Entry 6M6I (electron microscopy, 4.05 A resolution (low resolution: residue-level contacts below are approximate; hydrogen-bond / salt-bridge calls are withheld)); this record covers chains A and M of the 17 polymer chains in the assembly.

== Chain A ==
Name: Major capsid protein
Organism: Human herpesvirus 2
Reference sequence: P89442 (MCP_HHV2H); numbering as in UniProt (aligned over 1-1374)
Amino-acid sequence (1374 residues; numbered 1 to 1374; the number before each row is that of its first residue):
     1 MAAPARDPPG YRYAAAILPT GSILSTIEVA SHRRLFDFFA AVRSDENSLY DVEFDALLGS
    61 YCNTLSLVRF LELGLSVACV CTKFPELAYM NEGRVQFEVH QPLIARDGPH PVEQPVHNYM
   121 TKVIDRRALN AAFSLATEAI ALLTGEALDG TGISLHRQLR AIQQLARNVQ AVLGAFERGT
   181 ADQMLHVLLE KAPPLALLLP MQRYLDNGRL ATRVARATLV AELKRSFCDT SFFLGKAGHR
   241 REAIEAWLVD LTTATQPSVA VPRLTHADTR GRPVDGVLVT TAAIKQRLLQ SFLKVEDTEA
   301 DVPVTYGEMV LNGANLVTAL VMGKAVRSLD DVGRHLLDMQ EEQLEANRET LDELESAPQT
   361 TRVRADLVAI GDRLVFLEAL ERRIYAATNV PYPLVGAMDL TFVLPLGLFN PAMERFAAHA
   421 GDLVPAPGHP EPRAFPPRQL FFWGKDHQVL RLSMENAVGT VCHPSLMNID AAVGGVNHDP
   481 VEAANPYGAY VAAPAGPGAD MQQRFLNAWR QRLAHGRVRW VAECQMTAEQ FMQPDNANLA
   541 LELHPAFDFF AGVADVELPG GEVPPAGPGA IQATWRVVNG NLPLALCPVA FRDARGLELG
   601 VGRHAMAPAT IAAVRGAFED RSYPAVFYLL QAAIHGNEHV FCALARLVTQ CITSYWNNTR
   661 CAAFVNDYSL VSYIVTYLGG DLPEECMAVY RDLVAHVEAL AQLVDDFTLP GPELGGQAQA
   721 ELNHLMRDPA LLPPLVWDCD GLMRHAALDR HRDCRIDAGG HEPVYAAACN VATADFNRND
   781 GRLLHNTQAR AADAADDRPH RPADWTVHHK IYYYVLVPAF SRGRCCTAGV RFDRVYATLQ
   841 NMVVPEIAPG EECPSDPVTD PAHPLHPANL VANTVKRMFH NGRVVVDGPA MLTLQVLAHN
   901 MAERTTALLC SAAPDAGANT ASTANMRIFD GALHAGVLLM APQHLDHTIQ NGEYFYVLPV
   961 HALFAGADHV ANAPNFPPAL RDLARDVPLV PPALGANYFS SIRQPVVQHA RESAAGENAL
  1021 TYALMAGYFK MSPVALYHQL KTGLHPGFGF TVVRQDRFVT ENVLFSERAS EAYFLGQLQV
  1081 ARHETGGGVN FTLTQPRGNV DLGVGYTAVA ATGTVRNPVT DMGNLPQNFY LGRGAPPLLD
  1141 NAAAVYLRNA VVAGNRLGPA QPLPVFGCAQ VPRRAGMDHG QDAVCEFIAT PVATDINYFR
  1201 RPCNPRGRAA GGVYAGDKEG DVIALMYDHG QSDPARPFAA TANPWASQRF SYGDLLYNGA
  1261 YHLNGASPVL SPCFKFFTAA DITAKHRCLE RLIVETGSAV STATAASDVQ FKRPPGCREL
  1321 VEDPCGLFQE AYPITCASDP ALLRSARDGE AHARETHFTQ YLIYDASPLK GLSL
Disordered / not traced: 1-21, 209-211
Cystine bridges: Cys754-Cys910

== Chain M ==
Name: Small capsomere-interacting protein
Organism: Human herpesvirus 2
Reference sequence: G9I257 (G9I257_HHV2); residue numbers follow UniProt; this construct covers 1-112
Amino-acid sequence (112 residues; numbered 1 to 112; the number before each row is that of its first residue):
     1 MAAPQFHRPS TITADNVRAL GMRGLVLATN NAQFIMDNSY PHPHGTQGAV REFLRGQAAA
    61 LTDLGVTHAN NTFAPQPMFA GDAAAEWLRP SFGLKRTYSP FVVRDPKTPS TP
Disordered / not traced: 1-2, 104-112

== Chain A / chain M interface ==
Residue-residue contacts (65):
  Glu638(A) - Phe79(M)
  His639(A) - Met78(M)
  His639(A) - Phe79(M)
  Cys642(A) - Met78(M)
  Cys642(A) - Phe79(M)
  Cys642(A) - Arg96(M)
  Ala643(A) - Met78(M)
  Ala645(A) - Arg96(M)
  Ala645(A) - Thr97(M)
  Arg646(A) - Arg96(M)
  Arg646(A) - Thr97(M)
  Arg646(A) - Tyr98(M)
  Arg646(A) - Ser99(M)
  Thr676(A) - Lys95(M)
  Tyr677(A) - Phe79(M)
  Tyr677(A) - Lys95(M)
  Val771(A) - Arg55(M)
  Val771(A) - Ala58(M)
  Ala772(A) - Arg55(M)
  Ala774(A) - Arg55(M)
  Asp775(A) - Arg51(M)
  Phe776(A) - Leu54(M)
  Asn777(A) - Gln47(M)
  Ala789(A) - Phe79(M)
  Arg790(A) - Phe79(M)
  Arg790(A) - Ala80(M)
  Arg790(A) - Gly81(M)
  Arg790(A) - Asp82(M)
  Asp833(A) - Val50(M)
  Asp833(A) - Leu54(M)
  Tyr836(A) - Leu54(M)
  Tyr836(A) - Gln57(M)
  Ala837(A) - Leu54(M)
  Ala837(A) - Gln57(M)
  Gln840(A) - Met22(M)
  Gln840(A) - Leu54(M)
  Gln840(A) - Gln57(M)
  Gln840(A) - Ala58(M)
  Gln840(A) - Leu61(M)
  Asn841(A) - Val26(M)
  Met842(A) - Met22(M)
  Met842(A) - Leu61(M)
  Met842(A) - Leu64(M)
  Val843(A) - Arg23(M)
  Val843(A) - Val26(M)
  Val844(A) - His68(M)
  Pro845(A) - His68(M)
  Glu846(A) - Thr67(M)
  Glu846(A) - His68(M)
  Ile847(A) - Asn71(M)
  Glu851(A) - Phe101(M)
  Glu852(A) - Phe101(M)
  Cys853(A) - Phe101(M)
  Val871(A) - Arg23(M)
  Val871(A) - Val26(M)
  Ala872(A) - Val26(M)
  Ala872(A) - Asn30(M)
  Asn873(A) - Asn30(M)
  Thr874(A) - Val26(M)
  Pro889(A) - Pro100(M)
  Leu892(A) - His68(M)
  Gln895(A) - Leu61(M)
  Gln895(A) - Thr62(M)
  Gln895(A) - Gly65(M)
  Ala898(A) - Ala58(M)
Interface residues without a listed pair, chain A (39 interface residues in all): Thr773
Interface residues without a listed pair, chain M (32 interface residues in all): Leu27, Thr72

== Overview ==
Chain A and chain M form an interface of 39 and 32 residues respectively.
Chain A is Major capsid protein and chain M is Small capsomere-interacting protein, both from Human
herpesvirus 2; the structure, Structure of HSV2 B-capsid portal vertex, was determined by electron microscopy,
deposited together with 6M6G and 6M6H.
